Entry 1JS6 (X-ray diffraction, 2.60 A resolution); this record covers chains A and B.

[Chain A (and B)]
Name: DOPA decarboxylase
Source organism: Sus scrofa
Notes: EC 4.1.1.28; chain B of this document is another copy of the same molecule, construct and numbering; everything in this record applies to it too
UniProt: P80041 (DDC_PIG); residue numbers follow UniProt; this construct covers 1-486
Sequence (486 residues; row label = number of the first residue in the row):
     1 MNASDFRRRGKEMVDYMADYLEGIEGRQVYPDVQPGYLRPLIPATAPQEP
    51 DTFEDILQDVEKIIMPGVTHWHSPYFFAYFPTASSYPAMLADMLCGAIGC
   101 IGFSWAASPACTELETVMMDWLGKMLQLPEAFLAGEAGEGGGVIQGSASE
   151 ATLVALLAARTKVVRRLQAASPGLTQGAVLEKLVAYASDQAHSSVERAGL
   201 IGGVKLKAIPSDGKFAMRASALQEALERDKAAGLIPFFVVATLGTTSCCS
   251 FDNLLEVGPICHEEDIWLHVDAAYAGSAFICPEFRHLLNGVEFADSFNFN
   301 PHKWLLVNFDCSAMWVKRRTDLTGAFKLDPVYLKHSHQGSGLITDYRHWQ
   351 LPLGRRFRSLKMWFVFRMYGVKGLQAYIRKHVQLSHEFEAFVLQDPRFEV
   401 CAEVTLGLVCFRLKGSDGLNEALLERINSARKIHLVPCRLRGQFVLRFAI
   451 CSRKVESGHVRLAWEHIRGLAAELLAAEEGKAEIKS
Disordered / not traced: 328-339, 477-486
Curated features (UniProtKB/Swiss-Prot):
  - binding site (substrate): T82, H192
  - binding site (pyridoxal 5'-phosphate): A148, S149, T246, N300
  - modified residue: M1 (N-acetylmethionine), K303 (N6-(pyridoxal phosphate)lysine)
Glycans and other covalent adducts: pyridoxal phosphate (PLP) linked to K303
Small-molecule neighbours: pyridoxal phosphate (PLP): F80, S147, A148, S149, H192, S194, T242, G244, T246, D271, A273, Y274, N300, H302

[Chain A / chain B interface]
Residue-residue contacts - 253 pairs, chain A then chain B:
  M1(A) - Y86(B)
  M1(A) - R453(B)  hydrogen bond (backbone-side chain)
  N2(A) - Y86(B)
  A3(A) - E22(B)
  A3(A) - Y86(B)
  A3(A) - K454(B)
  F6(A) - V14(B)
  F6(A) - M17(B)  hydrophobic
  F6(A) - Y86(B)  hydrophobic
  F6(A) - L90(B)  hydrophobic
  R7(A) - V14(B)
  R7(A) - D15(B)  salt bridge
  R7(A) - A18(B)
  R7(A) - D19(B)  salt bridge
  R7(A) - E22(B)  salt bridge
  R9(A) - L90(B)
  G10(A) - V14(B)
  G10(A) - L90(B)
  G10(A) - M93(B)
  K11(A) - K11(B)
  K11(A) - D15(B)  salt bridge
  M13(A) - L90(B)
  M13(A) - M93(B)  hydrophobic
  V14(A) - F6(B)  hydrophobic
  V14(A) - R7(B)
  V14(A) - G10(B)
  V14(A) - V14(B)  hydrophobic
  V14(A) - M93(B)  hydrophobic
  D15(A) - R7(B)  salt bridge
  D15(A) - K11(B)  salt bridge
  Y16(A) - L94(B)  hydrophobic
  M17(A) - F6(B)  hydrophobic
  M17(A) - M93(B)
  M17(A) - A97(B)  hydrophobic
  A18(A) - R7(B)
  D19(A) - R7(B)  salt bridge
  Y20(A) - A97(B)
  Y20(A) - I98(B)  hydrophobic
  L21(A) - A97(B)
  E22(A) - A3(B)
  E22(A) - R7(B)  salt bridge
  Y30(A) - A106(B)
  P31(A) - P109(B)
  V33(A) - W105(B)
  V33(A) - P109(B)  hydrophobic
  Q34(A) - W105(B)
  P35(A) - W105(B)  hydrophobic
  P35(A) - E113(B)
  P35(A) - L342(B)
  G36(A) - E113(B)  hydrogen bond (backbone-side chain)
  G36(A) - L342(B)
  Y37(A) - A110(B)
  Y37(A) - E113(B)  hydrogen bond (backbone-side chain)
  L38(A) - E113(B)  hydrogen bond (backbone-side chain)
  L38(A) - L114(B)
  R39(A) - V117(B)
  R39(A) - D120(B)  salt bridge
  R39(A) - G135(B)
  I42(A) - L114(B)  hydrophobic
  I42(A) - W121(B)  hydrophobic
  P43(A) - W121(B)  hydrogen bond (backbone-side chain)
  A44(A) - W121(B)
  A44(A) - K124(B)  hydrogen bond (backbone-side chain)
  T45(A) - W121(B)
  A46(A) - W121(B)  hydrophobic
  A46(A) - M125(B)  hydrophobic
  A46(A) - V371(B)  hydrophobic
  P47(A) - W121(B)
  P47(A) - F366(B)
  P47(A) - R367(B)
  P47(A) - G370(B)
  P47(A) - V371(B)  hydrogen bond (backbone-backbone)
  Q48(A) - G370(B)
  Q48(A) - V371(B)  hydrogen bond (backbone-backbone)
  Q48(A) - K372(B)  hydrogen bond (backbone-backbone)
  E49(A) - K372(B)  salt bridge
  P50(A) - R367(B)
  P50(A) - M368(B)
  P50(A) - Y369(B)
  D51(A) - R367(B)  salt bridge
  F53(A) - L90(B)  hydrophobic
  F53(A) - M368(B)  hydrophobic
  D55(A) - R367(B)  salt bridge
  I56(A) - F364(B)  hydrophobic
  I56(A) - R367(B)
  I56(A) - M368(B)  hydrophobic
  D59(A) - W363(B)
  D59(A) - R367(B)  salt bridge
  V60(A) - L94(B)  hydrophobic
  I64(A) - A110(B)
  I64(A) - F357(B)  hydrophobic
  I64(A) - W363(B)  hydrophobic
  G67(A) - S108(B)
  G67(A) - P109(B)
  G67(A) - A110(B)  hydrogen bond (backbone-backbone)
  V68(A) - I98(B)  hydrophobic
  V68(A) - S108(B)
  T69(A) - A106(B)  hydrogen bond (side chain-backbone)
  T69(A) - A107(B)  hydrogen bond (side chain-backbone)
  T69(A) - S108(B)  hydrogen bond (backbone-side chain)
  T69(A) - P109(B)
  W71(A) - C100(B)
  W71(A) - I101(B)
  W71(A) - F103(B)  hydrophobic
  W71(A) - A107(B)  hydrogen bond (side chain-backbone)
  H72(A) - I98(B)
  H72(A) - G99(B)  hydrogen bond (side chain-backbone)
  Y79(A) - F103(B)  hydrophobic
  T82(A) - G99(B)
  T82(A) - I101(B)
  Y86(A) - M1(B)  hydrophobic
  Y86(A) - N2(B)
  Y86(A) - A3(B)
  Y86(A) - F6(B)  hydrophobic
  L90(A) - F6(B)  hydrophobic
  L90(A) - R9(B)
  L90(A) - G10(B)
  L90(A) - M13(B)
  L90(A) - F53(B)  hydrophobic
  D92(A) - D92(B)
  M93(A) - G10(B)
  M93(A) - M13(B)  hydrophobic
  M93(A) - V14(B)  hydrophobic
  M93(A) - M17(B)
  M93(A) - M93(B)  hydrophobic
  L94(A) - Y16(B)  hydrophobic
  L94(A) - V60(B)  hydrophobic
  G96(A) - N308(B)
  A97(A) - M17(B)  hydrophobic
  A97(A) - Y20(B)
  A97(A) - L21(B)
  I98(A) - Y20(B)  hydrophobic
  I98(A) - V68(B)  hydrophobic
  I98(A) - H72(B)
  G99(A) - W71(B)
  G99(A) - H72(B)  hydrogen bond (backbone-side chain)
  G99(A) - T82(B)
  C100(A) - W71(B)
  I101(A) - W71(B)
  I101(A) - T82(B)
  I101(A) - F309(B)  hydrophobic
  F103(A) - W71(B)  hydrophobic
  F103(A) - Y79(B)  hydrophobic
  W105(A) - V33(B)
  W105(A) - Q34(B)
  W105(A) - P35(B)  hydrophobic
  A106(A) - Y30(B)
  A106(A) - T69(B)  hydrogen bond (backbone-side chain)
  A107(A) - T69(B)  hydrogen bond (backbone-side chain)
  A107(A) - W71(B)  hydrogen bond (backbone-side chain)
  S108(A) - G67(B)
  S108(A) - V68(B)
  S108(A) - T69(B)  hydrogen bond (side chain-backbone)
  P109(A) - P31(B)
  P109(A) - V33(B)  hydrophobic
  P109(A) - G67(B)
  P109(A) - T69(B)
  A110(A) - Y37(B)
  A110(A) - I64(B)
  A110(A) - G67(B)  hydrogen bond (backbone-backbone)
  E113(A) - Q34(B)
  E113(A) - P35(B)
  E113(A) - G36(B)  hydrogen bond (side chain-backbone)
  E113(A) - Y37(B)  hydrogen bond (side chain-backbone)
  E113(A) - L38(B)  hydrogen bond (side chain-backbone)
  L114(A) - L38(B)
  V117(A) - R39(B)
  D120(A) - R39(B)  salt bridge
  W121(A) - I42(B)  hydrophobic
  W121(A) - P43(B)  hydrogen bond (side chain-backbone)
  W121(A) - A44(B)
  W121(A) - T45(B)
  W121(A) - A46(B)  hydrophobic
  W121(A) - P47(B)
  K124(A) - A44(B)  hydrogen bond (side chain-backbone)
  M125(A) - A46(B)  hydrophobic
  G135(A) - R39(B)
  S147(A) - P352(B)
  S149(A) - L353(B)
  E150(A) - P352(B)
  L157(A) - I201(B)  hydrophobic
  R160(A) - L200(B)
  R160(A) - I201(B)  hydrogen bond (side chain-backbone)
  T175(A) - E181(B)  hydrogen bond
  Q176(A) - G203(B)
  G177(A) - G177(B)
  G177(A) - E181(B)
  E181(A) - T175(B)  hydrogen bond
  E181(A) - G177(B)
  H192(A) - L353(B)
  S194(A) - L353(B)
  R197(A) - F326(B)
  R197(A) - R347(B)  hydrogen bond (side chain-backbone)
  R197(A) - Q350(B)  hydrogen bond (side chain-backbone)
  R197(A) - L351(B)  hydrogen bond (side chain-backbone)
  R197(A) - P352(B)
  R197(A) - L353(B)
  L200(A) - R160(B)
  L200(A) - A325(B)
  L200(A) - F326(B)  hydrophobic
  I201(A) - L157(B)  hydrophobic
  I201(A) - R160(B)  hydrogen bond (backbone-side chain)
  I201(A) - L351(B)  hydrophobic
  G203(A) - Q176(B)
  N308(A) - G96(B)
  F309(A) - I101(B)  hydrophobic
  F309(A) - R355(B)
  F309(A) - R356(B)
  D310(A) - D310(B)
  A325(A) - L200(B)
  F326(A) - R197(B)
  F326(A) - L200(B)  hydrophobic
  L342(A) - P35(B)
  L342(A) - G36(B)
  R347(A) - R197(B)  hydrogen bond (backbone-side chain)
  Q350(A) - R197(B)  hydrogen bond (backbone-side chain)
  L351(A) - R197(B)  hydrogen bond (backbone-side chain)
  L351(A) - I201(B)  hydrophobic
  P352(A) - S147(B)
  P352(A) - E150(B)
  P352(A) - R197(B)
  L353(A) - S149(B)
  L353(A) - H192(B)
  L353(A) - S194(B)
  L353(A) - R197(B)
  R355(A) - F309(B)
  R356(A) - F309(B)
  R356(A) - R356(B)
  F357(A) - I64(B)  hydrophobic
  W363(A) - D59(B)
  W363(A) - I64(B)  hydrophobic
  F364(A) - M13(B)  hydrophobic
  F364(A) - I56(B)  hydrophobic
  F366(A) - P47(B)
  R367(A) - P47(B)
  R367(A) - P50(B)
  R367(A) - D51(B)  salt bridge
  R367(A) - D55(B)  salt bridge
  R367(A) - I56(B)
  R367(A) - D59(B)  salt bridge
  M368(A) - P50(B)
  M368(A) - F53(B)  hydrophobic
  M368(A) - I56(B)  hydrophobic
  Y369(A) - P50(B)
  G370(A) - P47(B)
  G370(A) - Q48(B)
  V371(A) - A46(B)  hydrophobic
  V371(A) - P47(B)  hydrogen bond (backbone-backbone)
  V371(A) - Q48(B)  hydrogen bond (backbone-backbone)
  K372(A) - Q48(B)  hydrogen bond (backbone-backbone)
  K372(A) - E49(B)  salt bridge
  R453(A) - M1(B)  hydrogen bond (side chain-backbone)
  K454(A) - A3(B)
Also at the interface, not in a pair above, chain A (131 interface residues in all): S4, M65, S84, P87, M89, S104, T116, A134, E136, A178, L180, S193, K327, H348, G354
Also at the interface, not in a pair above, chain B (130 interface residues in all): S4, M65, S84, P87, M89, T116, A134, E136, A178, L180, S193, K327, H348, G354

[Overview]
Chain A and chain B form an interface of 131 and 130 residues respectively; the contacts include 40 hydrogen
bonds and 18 salt bridges. Among the polar pairs are R7(A)-D15(B), R7(A)-D19(B) and R7(A)-E22(B). Pyridoxal
phosphate is covalently linked to K303(A).
Both chains are DOPA decarboxylase (Sus scrofa). Entry 1JS6 (Crystal Structure of DOPA decarboxylase) was
determined by X-ray diffraction together with 1JS3 from the same study.
